Entry 5F2V (X-ray diffraction, 2.80 A resolution); this record covers chains V and U of the 4 polymer chains in the assembly.

# Chain V (and U)
Protein: GTP pyrophosphokinase YjbM
Source organism: Bacillus subtilis PY79
Notes: EC 2.7.6.5; chain U of this document is another copy of the same molecule, construct and numbering; everything in this record applies to it too
UniProtKB: O31611 (YJBM_BACSU); residues 3-211 here = UniProt positions 3-211
Chain sequence (209 residues; each row starts with the number of its first residue):
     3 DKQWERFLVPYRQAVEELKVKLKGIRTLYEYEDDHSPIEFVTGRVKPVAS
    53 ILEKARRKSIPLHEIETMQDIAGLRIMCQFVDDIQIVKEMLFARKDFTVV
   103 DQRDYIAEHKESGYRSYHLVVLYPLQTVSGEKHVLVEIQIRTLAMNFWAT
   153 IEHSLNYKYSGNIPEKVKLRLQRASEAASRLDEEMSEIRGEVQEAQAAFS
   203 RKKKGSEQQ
Not modelled in the structure: 35, 103-116, 198-211 (chain U: 104-112, 198-211)
Metal / ion sites: Mg2+: Asp72 (together with AMP-CPP)
Small-molecule neighbours: AMP-CPP (APC; diphosphomethylphosphonic acid adenosyl ester): Thr44, Arg46, Lys48, Pro49, Ser52, Lys56, Arg59, Asp72, Gly75, Leu76, Arg77, Glu139, Gln141, His155
UniProt features mapped onto this chain:
  - active site: Glu139 (Proton acceptor)
  - binding site (guanosine 3'-diphosphate 5'-triphosphate): Lys21 to Arg28, Glu41, Phe42, Arg46 to Lys48, Arg59, Arg105, Lys112 to Ser114, His120, Asn148, Ala151 to His155
  - binding site (ATP): Arg46 to Lys48, Ser52, Lys56 to Arg59, Asp72, Arg77
  - binding site (Mg(2+)): Asp72
Reported in the primary citation:
  - binding site for AMP-CPP: Arg46, Lys48, Lys56, Arg59, Arg77
  - catalytic residues: Glu139 (proposed by the authors, not directly observed)
  - mutagenesis - R46G, E139V: abolished catalytic activity
  - mutagenesis - K25A, F42A, N148G: abolished catalytic activity on pppGpp

# Interface between chain V and chain U
Residue-residue contacts (47):
  Gln81(V) - Phe149(U)
  Gln81(V) - Thr152(U)
  Gln81(V) - Ile153(U)
  Phe82(V) - Ile153(U)  hydrophobic
  Leu145(V) - Phe149(U)  hydrophobic
  Phe149(V) - Gln81(U)
  Phe149(V) - Leu145(U)  hydrophobic
  Phe149(V) - Met187(U)  hydrophobic
  Thr152(V) - Gln81(U)
  Ile153(V) - Gln81(U)
  Ile153(V) - Phe82(U)  hydrophobic
  Ile153(V) - Met187(U)  hydrophobic
  Ile153(V) - Ile190(U)  hydrophobic
  Leu157(V) - Ile190(U)  hydrophobic
  Leu157(V) - Val194(U)  hydrophobic
  Tyr161(V) - Val194(U)
  Lys168(V) - Glu193(U)
  Val169(V) - Glu193(U)
  Arg172(V) - Glu189(U)  salt bridge
  Arg172(V) - Ile190(U)
  Arg172(V) - Glu193(U)  salt bridge
  Leu173(V) - Ile190(U)  hydrophobic
  Arg175(V) - Glu186(U)
  Arg175(V) - Glu189(U)  salt bridge
  Ala176(V) - Leu183(U)
  Ala176(V) - Glu186(U)
  Ala176(V) - Met187(U)  hydrophobic
  Ala176(V) - Ile190(U)  hydrophobic
  Ala179(V) - Leu183(U)  hydrophobic
  Ala179(V) - Glu186(U)
  Leu183(V) - Ala176(U)
  Leu183(V) - Ala179(U)  hydrophobic
  Leu183(V) - Ala180(U)
  Glu186(V) - Arg172(U)  salt bridge
  Glu186(V) - Arg175(U)
  Glu186(V) - Ala176(U)
  Glu186(V) - Ala179(U)
  Met187(V) - Ile153(U)  hydrophobic
  Glu189(V) - Arg172(U)  salt bridge
  Ile190(V) - Leu157(U)  hydrophobic
  Ile190(V) - Arg172(U)
  Ile190(V) - Ala176(U)  hydrophobic
  Glu193(V) - Lys168(U)
  Glu193(V) - Arg172(U)
  Val194(V) - Leu157(U)  hydrophobic
  Val194(V) - Tyr161(U)  hydrogen bond (backbone-side chain)
  Val194(V) - Val169(U)  hydrophobic
Also at the interface, not in a pair above, chain V (25 interface residues in all): Lys160, Ala180, Arg182
Also at the interface, not in a pair above, chain U (26 interface residues in all): Glu41, Lys160, Leu173, Ala197

# Summary
The interface between chain V and chain U involves 25 residues on one side and 26 on the other, with 1
hydrogen bond and 5 salt bridges. Among the polar pairs are Arg172(V)-Glu189(U), Arg172(V)-Glu193(U) and
Arg175(V)-Glu189(U). The paper reports the catalytic residue Glu139(V); K25A, F42A and N148G of chain V
abolish catalytic activity on pppGpp; 5 substitutions were tested in all.
Chain V and chain U are both GTP pyrophosphokinase YjbM (Bacillus subtilis PY79); the structure, Crystal
structure of the small alarmone synthethase 1 from Bacillus subtilis bound to AMPCPP, was determined by X-ray
diffraction (same publication as 5DEC and 5DED).
